PDB entry 2QE0 | X-ray diffraction, 2.19 A resolution | chains B and C of the 4 polymer chains in the assembly

Chain B (and C):
Protein: NADP-dependent glyceraldehyde-3-phosphate dehydrogenase
Organism: Streptococcus mutans
Notes: EC 1.2.1.9; chain C of this document is another copy of the same molecule, construct and numbering; everything in this record applies to it too
UniProt: Q59931 (GAPN_STRMU); numbering as in UniProt (aligned over 1-475)
Amino-acid sequence (475 residues; each row starts with the number of its first residue):
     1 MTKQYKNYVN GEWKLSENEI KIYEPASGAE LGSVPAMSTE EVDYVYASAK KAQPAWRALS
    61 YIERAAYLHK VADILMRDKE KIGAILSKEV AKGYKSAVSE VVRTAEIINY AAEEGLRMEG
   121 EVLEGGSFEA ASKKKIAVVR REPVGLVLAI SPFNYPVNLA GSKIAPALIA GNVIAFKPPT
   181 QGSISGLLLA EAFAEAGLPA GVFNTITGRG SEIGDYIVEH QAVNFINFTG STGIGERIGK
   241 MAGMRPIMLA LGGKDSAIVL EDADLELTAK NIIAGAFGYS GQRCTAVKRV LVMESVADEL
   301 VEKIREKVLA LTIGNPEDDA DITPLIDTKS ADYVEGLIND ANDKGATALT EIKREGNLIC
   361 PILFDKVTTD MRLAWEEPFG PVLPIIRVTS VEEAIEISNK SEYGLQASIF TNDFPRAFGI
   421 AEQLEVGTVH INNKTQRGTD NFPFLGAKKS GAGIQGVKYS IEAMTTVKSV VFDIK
Not modelled in the structure: 1
Construct notes: variant Ala58 (Ser in Q59931), Ile85 (Val in Q59931), Thr347 (Ala in Q59931); engineered mutation Ala250 (Glu in Q59931)
Small-molecule neighbours:
  - glyceraldehyde-3-phosphate (G3H): Arg103, Asn154, Tyr155, Leu159, Arg283, Cys284, Thr285, Gln436, Arg437, Gly438, Phe444
  - NADP (NAP; NADP nicotinamide-adenine-dinucleotide phosphate): Ile150, Ser151, Pro152, Phe153, Lys177, Pro178, Pro179, Thr180, Gln181, Gly208, Arg209, Gly210, Ser211, Gly214, Asp215, Val218, Phe228, Thr229, Gly230, Ser231, Ile234, Arg237, Ile238, Leu251, Gly252, Cys284, Ser330, Tyr333, Glu377, Pro378, Phe379
Curated features (UniProtKB/Swiss-Prot):
  - active site: Cys284
  - binding site (substrate): Arg103, Asn154, Tyr155, Arg283 to Thr285, Arg437
  - binding site (NADP(+)): Ser151, Lys177, Thr180, Asp215, Glu377

Chain B / chain C interface:
Residue-residue contacts (52):
  Ala58(B) - Lys133(C)  hydrogen bond (backbone-side chain)
  Ser60(B) - Gly126(C)
  Ser60(B) - Ala130(C)
  Ser60(B) - Lys133(C)
  Tyr61(B) - Glu124(C)
  Tyr61(B) - Gly126(C)  hydrogen bond (backbone-backbone)
  Ile62(B) - Gly126(C)  hydrogen bond (backbone-backbone)
  Ile62(B) - Phe128(C)
  Ile62(B) - Glu129(C)
  Ile62(B) - Ala130(C)
  Glu63(B) - Ala130(C)
  Leu116(B) - Ser127(C)  hydrogen bond (backbone-side chain)
  Glu119(B) - Glu121(C)
  Glu119(B) - Val122(C)
  Glu119(B) - Leu123(C)
  Gly120(B) - Glu121(C)
  Gly120(B) - Val122(C)  hydrogen bond (backbone-backbone)
  Glu121(B) - Glu119(C)
  Glu121(B) - Gly120(C)
  Glu121(B) - Val122(C)
  Val122(B) - Glu119(C)
  Val122(B) - Gly120(C)  hydrogen bond (backbone-backbone)
  Val122(B) - Glu121(C)
  Val122(B) - Val122(C)  hydrophobic
  Val122(B) - Val138(C)  hydrophobic
  Val122(B) - Arg140(C)
  Leu123(B) - Glu119(C)
  Glu124(B) - Tyr61(C)
  Glu124(B) - Arg140(C)  salt bridge
  Gly126(B) - Ser60(C)
  Gly126(B) - Tyr61(C)
  Gly126(B) - Ile62(C)  hydrogen bond (backbone-backbone)
  Ser127(B) - Ile62(C)
  Ser127(B) - Leu116(C)  hydrogen bond (side chain-backbone)
  Phe128(B) - Ile62(C)
  Glu129(B) - Ile62(C)
  Ala130(B) - Ser60(C)
  Ala130(B) - Ile62(C)
  Ala130(B) - Glu63(C)
  Lys133(B) - Ala58(C)  hydrogen bond (side chain-backbone)
  Lys133(B) - Ser60(C)
  Ile136(B) - Arg140(C)
  Val138(B) - Val122(C)  hydrophobic
  Arg140(B) - Val122(C)
  Arg140(B) - Glu124(C)  salt bridge
  Arg140(B) - Ile136(C)
  Arg140(B) - Ile474(C)
  Asn412(B) - Asn412(C)
  Phe414(B) - Phe414(C)  hydrophobic
  Phe414(B) - Pro415(C)  hydrophobic
  Pro415(B) - Phe414(C)  hydrophobic
  Ile474(B) - Arg140(C)
Also at the interface, not in a pair above, chain B (29 interface residues in all): Leu59, Arg117, Met118, Val139
Also at the interface, not in a pair above, chain C (29 interface residues in all): Leu59, Arg117, Met118, Val139

Overview:
Chain B and chain C each contribute 29 residues to their interface, with 9 hydrogen bonds and 2 salt bridges.
Polar pairs include Glu124(B)-Arg140(C), Ala58(B)-Lys133(C) and Leu116(B)-Ser127(C). Chain B binds
glyceraldehyde-3-phosphate and NADP.
Both chains are NADP-dependent glyceraldehyde-3-phosphate dehydrogenase (Streptococcus mutans). Entry 2QE0
(Thioacylenzyme Intermediate of GAPN from S. Mutans, New Data Integration and Refinement) was determined by
X-ray diffraction, deposited together with 2ESD.
